7NKN - chains H and T of the 12 polymer chains in the assembly; structure by electron microscopy, 2.71 A resolution.

== Chain H ==
Protein: ATP synthase epsilon chain
Organism: Mycobacterium smegmatis (strain ATCC 700084 / mc(2)155)
Reference sequence: A0R1Z9 (ATPE_MYCS2); residue numbers follow UniProt; this construct covers 1-121
Chain sequence (121 residues; row label = number of the first residue in the row):
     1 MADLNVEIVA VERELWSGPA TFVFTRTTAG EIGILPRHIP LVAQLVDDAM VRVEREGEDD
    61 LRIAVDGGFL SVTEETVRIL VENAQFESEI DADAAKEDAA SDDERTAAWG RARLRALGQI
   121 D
Disordered / not traced: 1-2, 121

== Chain T ==
Protein: ATP synthase subunit c
Organism: Mycolicibacterium smegmatis (strain ATCC 700084 / mc(2)155)
Reference sequence: A0R205 (A0R205_MYCS2); residue numbers follow UniProt; this construct covers 1-86
Chain sequence (86 residues; row label = number of the first residue in the row):
     1 MDLDPNAIIT AGALIGGGLI MGGGAIGAGI GDGIAGNALI SGIARQPEAQ GRLFTPFFIT
    61 VGLVEAAYFI NLAFMALFVF ATPGLQ
Disordered / not traced: 1

== Chain H / chain T interface ==
Contacting residue pairs (14; chain H residue first):
  Ile32(H) with Arg45(T)
  Gly33(H) with Gln46(T), hydrogen bond (backbone-side chain)
  Leu35(H) with Gln46(T), hydrogen bond (backbone-side chain); Glu48(T); Ala49(T), hydrophobic; Arg52(T)
  Pro36(H) with Glu48(T)
  Arg37(H) with Pro47(T); Glu48(T), salt bridge
  His38(H) with Arg45(T); Gln46(T)
  Ile39(H) with Ala44(T); Arg45(T), hydrogen bond (backbone-backbone)
  Leu41(H) with Arg45(T)
Also at the interface, not in a pair above, chain H (9 interface residues in all): Ile34

== Overview ==
9 residues of chain H face 7 of chain T across their interface, with 3 hydrogen bonds and 1 salt bridge. Polar
contacts include Arg37(H)-Glu48(T), Gly33(H)-Gln46(T) and Leu35(H)-Gln46(T).
Chain H is ATP synthase epsilon chain (Mycobacterium smegmatis (strain ATCC 700084 / mc(2)155)) and chain T is
ATP synthase subunit c (Mycolicibacterium smegmatis (strain ATCC 700084 / mc(2)155)); the structure,
Mycobacterium smegmatis ATP synthase rotor state 3, was determined by electron microscopy together with 7NJK,
7NJL, 7NJM, 7NJN, 7NJO, 7NJP and 20 further entries from the same study.
